Entry 6IGE (X-ray diffraction, 2.90 A resolution); this record covers chains D and E of the 5 polymer chains in the assembly.

Chain D (and E):
Protein: Major capsid protein L1
Source organism: Human papillomavirus type 33
Notes: engineered mutation(s): C176S, E268G; chain E of this document is another copy of the same molecule, construct and numbering; everything in this record applies to it too
Amino-acid sequence (499 residues; row label = number of the first residue in the row):
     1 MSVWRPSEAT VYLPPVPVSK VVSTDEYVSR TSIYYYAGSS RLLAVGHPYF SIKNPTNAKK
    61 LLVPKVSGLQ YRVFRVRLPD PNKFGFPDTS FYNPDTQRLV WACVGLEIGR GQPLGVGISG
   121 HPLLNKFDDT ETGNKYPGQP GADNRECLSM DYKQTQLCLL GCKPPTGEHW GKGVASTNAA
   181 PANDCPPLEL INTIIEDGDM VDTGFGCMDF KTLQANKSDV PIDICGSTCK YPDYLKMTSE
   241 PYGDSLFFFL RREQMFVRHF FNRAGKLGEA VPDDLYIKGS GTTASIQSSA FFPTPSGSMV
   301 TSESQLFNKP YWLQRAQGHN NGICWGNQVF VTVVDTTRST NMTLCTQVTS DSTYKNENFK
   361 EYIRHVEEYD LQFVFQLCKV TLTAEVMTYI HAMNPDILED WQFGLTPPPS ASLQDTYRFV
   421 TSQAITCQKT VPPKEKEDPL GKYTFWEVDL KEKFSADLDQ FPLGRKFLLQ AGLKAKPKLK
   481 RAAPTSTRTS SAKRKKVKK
Not modelled in the structure: 1-18, 177-181, 404-437, 474-499 (chain E: 1-18, 407-436, 474-499)
What the authors report for this chain:
  - specificity-determining residues: Lys-53, Asn-57, Lys-59, Lys-60

How chain D and chain E interact:
Pairs across the interface - 172 pairs, chain D then chain E:
  Lys-20(D) / Asp-457(E)  salt bridge
  Lys-20(D) / Asp-459(E)
  Lys-20(D) / Gln-460(E)
  Val-21(D) / Gln-460(E)  hydrogen bond (backbone-side chain)
  Asn-125(D) / Tyr-354(E)
  Asn-125(D) / Glu-361(E)  hydrogen bond
  Thr-130(D) / Cys-147(E)
  Thr-130(D) / Leu-148(E)
  Thr-130(D) / Ser-149(E)  hydrogen bond (backbone-backbone)
  Glu-131(D) / Arg-258(E)  salt bridge
  Glu-131(D) / His-259(E)  salt bridge
  Glu-131(D) / Phe-261(E)
  Thr-132(D) / Lys-126(E)  hydrogen bond (backbone-side chain)
  Thr-132(D) / Asp-129(E)
  Thr-132(D) / Glu-146(E)
  Thr-132(D) / His-259(E)
  Thr-132(D) / Phe-261(E)
  Gly-133(D) / Glu-146(E)
  Gly-133(D) / Cys-147(E)
  Gly-133(D) / Leu-148(E)
  Asn-134(D) / Glu-146(E)
  Asn-134(D) / Cys-147(E)  hydrogen bond (backbone-backbone)
  Lys-135(D) / Glu-146(E)  salt bridge
  Tyr-136(D) / Pro-122(E)  hydrogen bond (side chain-backbone)
  Tyr-136(D) / Leu-123(E)
  Tyr-136(D) / Arg-145(E)
  Gly-141(D) / Asn-356(E)  hydrogen bond (backbone-side chain)
  Ala-142(D) / Tyr-354(E)
  Ala-142(D) / Lys-355(E)
  Ala-142(D) / Asn-356(E)  hydrogen bond (backbone-backbone)
  Asp-143(D) / Tyr-354(E)
  Asp-143(D) / Asn-356(E)
  Asn-144(D) / Asn-356(E)
  Arg-145(D) / Tyr-354(E)
  Lys-153(D) / Pro-113(E)
  Lys-153(D) / Leu-114(E)  hydrogen bond (side chain-backbone)
  Glu-168(D) / Arg-41(E)  salt bridge
  Glu-168(D) / Gln-112(E)  hydrogen bond (side chain-backbone)
  Glu-168(D) / Glu-368(E)
  Trp-170(D) / Val-45(E)  hydrophobic
  Trp-170(D) / Gln-112(E)  hydrogen bond
  Trp-170(D) / Met-342(E)
  Trp-170(D) / Val-366(E)
  Asn-183(D) / Tyr-362(E)
  Asp-184(D) / Thr-346(E)  hydrogen bond
  Asp-184(D) / Tyr-362(E)  hydrogen bond (backbone-side chain)
  Cys-185(D) / Tyr-362(E)  hydrogen bond (backbone-side chain)
  Cys-185(D) / Arg-364(E)  hydrogen bond
  Pro-186(D) / Thr-346(E)
  Leu-188(D) / Val-45(E)  hydrophobic
  Leu-188(D) / Met-342(E)  hydrophobic
  Leu-188(D) / Leu-344(E)  hydrophobic
  Leu-188(D) / Arg-364(E)
  Leu-190(D) / Arg-41(E)
  Leu-190(D) / Leu-43(E)  hydrophobic
  Asn-192(D) / Arg-41(E)  hydrogen bond
  Asp-202(D) / Pro-113(E)
  Phe-205(D) / Thr-340(E)
  Gly-206(D) / Thr-340(E)
  Cys-207(D) / Gln-112(E)
  Cys-207(D) / Pro-113(E)
  Met-208(D) / Met-342(E)  hydrophobic
  Met-208(D) / Thr-343(E)
  Met-208(D) / Leu-344(E)  hydrophobic
  Leu-213(D) / Leu-344(E)
  Leu-213(D) / Cys-345(E)  hydrogen bond (backbone-backbone)
  Gln-214(D) / Thr-343(E)  hydrogen bond (side chain-backbone)
  Gln-214(D) / Cys-345(E)
  Ala-215(D) / Cys-345(E)  hydrogen bond (backbone-backbone)
  Ala-215(D) / Gln-347(E)
  Asn-216(D) / Cys-345(E)  hydrogen bond
  Asn-216(D) / Tyr-354(E)  hydrogen bond
  Asn-216(D) / Phe-359(E)
  Asp-219(D) / Thr-343(E)
  Asp-219(D) / Cys-345(E)
  Asp-219(D) / Glu-361(E)
  Tyr-231(D) / Gln-112(E)
  Tyr-231(D) / Pro-113(E)  hydrophobic
  Asp-233(D) / Arg-41(E)  salt bridge
  Leu-235(D) / Arg-110(E)
  Leu-235(D) / Gly-111(E)
  Leu-235(D) / Asn-308(E)
  Leu-235(D) / Glu-368(E)
  Leu-235(D) / Asp-370(E)
  Thr-238(D) / Pro-462(E)
  Thr-238(D) / Arg-465(E)
  Ser-239(D) / Pro-462(E)
  Arg-251(D) / Asn-308(E)
  Arg-252(D) / Ser-302(E)
  Arg-252(D) / Glu-303(E)  salt bridge
  Glu-253(D) / Leu-114(E)  hydrogen bond (side chain-backbone)
  Glu-253(D) / Val-300(E)
  Glu-253(D) / Thr-301(E)
  Glu-253(D) / Ser-302(E)  hydrogen bond (backbone-side chain)
  Gln-254(D) / Met-299(E)
  Gln-254(D) / Val-300(E)
  Gln-254(D) / Thr-301(E)
  Met-255(D) / Gly-115(E)
  Met-255(D) / Met-299(E)
  Met-255(D) / Val-300(E)  hydrogen bond (backbone-backbone)
  Phe-256(D) / Ser-298(E)
  Phe-256(D) / Met-299(E)  hydrophobic
  Val-257(D) / Val-116(E)  hydrophobic
  Val-257(D) / Ile-118(E)  hydrophobic
  Val-257(D) / Arg-258(E)  hydrogen bond (backbone-side chain)
  Arg-258(D) / Arg-258(E)
  Phe-260(D) / Ile-118(E)  hydrophobic
  Phe-260(D) / Ser-149(E)
  Phe-260(D) / Met-150(E)  hydrophobic
  Phe-260(D) / Asp-151(E)
  Phe-260(D) / Arg-258(E)
  Arg-263(D) / Thr-343(E)  hydrogen bond
  Arg-263(D) / Glu-361(E)
  Ala-264(D) / Asn-356(E)
  Ala-264(D) / Glu-361(E)
  Gly-265(D) / Asn-356(E)
  Gly-265(D) / Phe-359(E)
  Lys-266(D) / Asn-356(E)
  Lys-266(D) / Glu-357(E)
  Lys-266(D) / Phe-359(E)  hydrogen bond (backbone-backbone)
  Lys-266(D) / Lys-360(E)
  Lys-266(D) / Glu-361(E)  hydrogen bond (backbone-backbone)
  Leu-267(D) / Glu-361(E)
  Gly-268(D) / Glu-361(E)  hydrogen bond (backbone-backbone)
  Gly-268(D) / Tyr-362(E)
  Glu-269(D) / His-47(E)  salt bridge
  Glu-269(D) / Phe-50(E)
  Glu-269(D) / Ile-52(E)
  Glu-269(D) / Tyr-362(E)
  Glu-269(D) / Arg-364(E)  salt bridge
  Ala-270(D) / Phe-50(E)
  Val-271(D) / Phe-50(E)  hydrophobic
  Pro-272(D) / Phe-50(E)
  Asp-274(D) / Lys-217(E)  hydrogen bond (backbone-side chain)
  Leu-275(D) / Phe-50(E)  hydrophobic
  Leu-275(D) / His-121(E)
  Leu-275(D) / Lys-217(E)
  Leu-275(D) / Ile-222(E)
  Leu-275(D) / Cys-225(E)  hydrogen bond (backbone-side chain)
  Tyr-276(D) / His-121(E)
  Tyr-276(D) / Leu-123(E)  hydrophobic
  Tyr-276(D) / Lys-217(E)
  Ile-277(D) / Arg-145(E)  hydrogen bond (backbone-side chain)
  Ile-277(D) / Asn-216(E)
  Lys-278(D) / Arg-145(E)
  Gly-279(D) / Asp-143(E)
  Gly-279(D) / Arg-145(E)
  Thr-283(D) / Asp-143(E)  hydrogen bond
  Ile-286(D) / Pro-122(E)  hydrophobic
  Ile-286(D) / Leu-123(E)  hydrophobic
  Gln-287(D) / Pro-122(E)
  Gln-287(D) / Cys-147(E)
  Ser-288(D) / Cys-147(E)
  Ser-289(D) / Tyr-49(E)
  Ser-289(D) / Pro-122(E)
  Ser-289(D) / Ile-363(E)
  Ala-290(D) / Ile-363(E)  hydrophobic
  Phe-291(D) / Tyr-49(E)
  Phe-291(D) / Gly-120(E)
  Phe-291(D) / His-121(E)
  Phe-291(D) / Cys-147(E)  hydrophobic
  Phe-291(D) / Leu-148(E)
  Phe-291(D) / Ser-149(E)
  Phe-291(D) / Ile-363(E)
  Pro-293(D) / Val-116(E)
  Pro-293(D) / Ile-118(E)  hydrophobic
  Ser-298(D) / Met-299(E)
  Gln-317(D) / Arg-465(E)  hydrogen bond (backbone-side chain)
  Gln-317(D) / Lys-466(E)
  Gly-318(D) / Arg-465(E)
  His-319(D) / Asp-459(E)  hydrogen bond (side chain-backbone)
  His-319(D) / Arg-465(E)
Also at the interface, not in a pair above, chain D (87 interface residues in all): Ala-182, Gly-204, Ser-218, Lys-236, His-259, Asn-262, Ser-280, Thr-282, Phe-292, Gly-297
Also at the interface, not in a pair above, chain E (76 interface residues in all): Ser-51, Leu-62, Val-63, Gly-109, Phe-127, Ala-215, Gly-226

Summary:
87 residues of chain D and 76 residues of chain E are in contact; the contacts include 35 hydrogen bonds and 9
salt bridges. Polar pairs include Lys-20(D)/Asp-457(E), Glu-131(D)/Arg-258(E) and Glu-131(D)/His-259(E). The
paper reports specificity determinants Lys-53(D), Asn-57(D) and Lys-59(D) among others.
Chain D and chain E are both Major capsid protein L1 (Human papillomavirus type 33); the structure, Crystal
structure of Human Papillomavirus type 33 pentamer, was determined by X-ray diffraction, deposited together
with 6IGF, 6IGC and 6IGD.
